PDB entry 7V2L | electron microscopy, 3.30 A resolution | chains A and T of the 22 polymer chains in the assembly

Chain A:
Molecule: 16s ribosomal RNA
Organism: Thermus thermophilus HB8
Sequence (1522 nucleotides; row label = number of the first residue in the row):
     1 UUUGUUGGAGAGUUUGAUCCUGGCUCAGGGUGAACGCUGGCGGCGUGCCU
    51 AAGACAUGCAAGUCGUGCGGGCCGCGGGGUUUUACUCCGUGGUCAGCGGC
   101 GGACGGGUGAGUAACGCGUGGGUGACCUACCCGGAAGAGGGGGACAACCC
   151 GGGGAAACUCGGGCUAAUCCCCCAUGUGGACCCGCCCCUUGGGGUGUGUC
   201 CAAAGGGCUUUGCCCGCUUCCGGAUGGGCCCGCGUCCCAUCAGCUAGUUG
   251 GUGGGGUAAUGGCCCACCAAGGCGACGACGGGUAGCCGGUCUGAGAGGAU
   301 GGCCGGCCACAGGGGCACUGAGACACGGGCCCCACUCCUACGGGAGGCAG
   351 CAGUUAGGAAUCUUCCGCAAUGGGCGCAAGCCUGACGGAGCGACGCCGCU
   401 UGGAGGAAGAAGCCCUUCGGGGUGUAAACUCCUGAACCCGGGACGAAACC
   451 CCCGACGAGGGGACUGACGGUACCGGGGUAAUAGCGCCGGCCAACUCCGU
   501 GCCAGCAGCCGCGGUAAUACGGAGGGCGCGAGCGUUACCCGGAUUCACUG
   551 GGCGUAAAGGGCGUGUAGGCGGCCUGGGGCGUCCCAUGUGAAAGACCACG
   601 GCUCAACCGUGGGGGAGCGUGGGAUACGCUCAGGCUAGACGGUGGGAGAG
   651 GGUGGUGGAAUUCCCGGAGUAGCGGUGAAAUGCGCAGAUACCGGGAGGAA
   701 CGCCGAUGGCGAAGGCAGCCACCUGGUCCACCCGUGACGCUGAGGCGCGA
   751 AAGCGUGGGGAGCAAACCGGAUUAGAUACCCGGGUAGUCCACGCCCUAAA
   801 CGAUGCGCGCUAGGUCUCUGGGUCUCCUGGGGGCCGAAGCUAACGCGUUA
   851 AGCGCGCCGCCUGGGGAGUACGGCCGCAAGGCUGAAACUCAAAGGAAUUG
   901 ACGGGGGCCCGCACAAGCGGUGGAGCAUGUGGUUUAAUUCGAAGCAACGC
   951 GAAGAACCUUACCAGGCCUUGACAUGCUAGGGAACCCGGGUGAAAGCCUG
  1001 GGGUGCCCCGCGAGGGGAGCCCUAGCACAGGUGCUGCAUGGCCGUCGUCA
  1051 GCUCGUGCCGUGAGGUGUUGGGUUAAGUCCCGCAACGAGCGCAACCCCCG
  1101 CCGUUAGUUGCCAGCGGUUCGGCCGGGCACUCUAACGGGACUGCCCGCGA
  1151 AAGCGGGAGGAAGGAGGGGACGACGUCUGGUCAGCAUGGCCCUUACGGCC
  1201 UGGGCGACACACGUGCUACAAUGCCCACUACAAAGCGAUGCCACCCGGCA
  1251 ACGGGGAGCUAAUCGCAAAAAGGUGGGCCCAGUUCGGAUUGGGGUCUGCA
  1301 ACCCGACCCCAUGAAGCCGGAAUCGCUAGUAAUCGCGGAUCAGCCAUGCC
  1351 GCGGUGAAUACGUUCCCGGGCCUUGUACACACCGCCCGUCACGCCAUGGG
  1401 AGCGGGCUCUACCCGAAGUCGCCGGGAGCCUACGGGCAGGCGCCGAGGGU
  1451 AGGGCCCGUGACUGGGGCGAAGUCGUAACAAGGUAGCUGUACCGGAAGGU
  1501 GCGGCUGGAUCACCUCCUUUCU
Disordered / not traced: 1-4, 1512-1522
What the authors report for this chain:
  - mutagenesis - A901G: decreased catalytic activity

Chain T:
Name: 30S ribosomal protein S20
Organism: Thermus thermophilus HB8
UniProtKB: P80380 (RS20_THET8); residue numbers follow UniProt; this construct covers 1-106
Amino-acid sequence (106 residues; row label = number of the first residue in the row):
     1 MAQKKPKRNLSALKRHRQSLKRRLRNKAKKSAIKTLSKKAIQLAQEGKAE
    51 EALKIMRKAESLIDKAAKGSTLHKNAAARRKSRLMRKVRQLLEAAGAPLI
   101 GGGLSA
Disordered / not traced: 1-7

How chain A and chain T interact:
Contacting residue pairs - 91 pairs, chain A then chain T:
  G62(A) - Leu10(T)  phosphate contact
  G96(A) - Arg17(T)  phosphate contact
  C97(A) - Lys14(T)  phosphate contact
  C97(A) - Arg17(T)  salt bridge to the phosphate
  G98(A) - Lys14(T)  hydrogen bond to the base
  G98(A) - Gln18(T)  phosphate contact
  G99(A) - Arg22(T)  salt bridge to the phosphate
  C100(A) - Arg15(T)  base contact
  G101(A) - Arg15(T)  hydrogen bond to the base
  G102(A) - Ala12(T)  base contact
  G102(A) - Arg15(T)  hydrogen bond to the base
  C127(A) - His73(T)  phosphate contact
  C127(A) - Asn75(T)  hydrogen bond to the phosphate
  U128(A) - His73(T)  salt bridge to the phosphate
  C171(A) - Lys29(T)  salt bridge to the phosphate
  C172(A) - Lys65(T)  salt bridge to the phosphate
  C172(A) - Lys68(T)  salt bridge to the phosphate
  C173(A) - Lys65(T)  salt bridge to the phosphate
  A180(A) - Ala78(T)  phosphate contact
  A180(A) - Lys81(T)  hydrogen bond to the base
  C181(A) - Ala78(T)  sugar contact
  C181(A) - Lys81(T)  sugar contact
  C181(A) - Ser82(T)  phosphate contact
  C181(A) - Met85(T)  hydrogen bond to the sugar
  C182(A) - Ser82(T)  phosphate contact
  C182(A) - Met85(T)  sugar contact
  C182(A) - Arg86(T)  phosphate contact
  C182(A) - Arg89(T)  hydrogen bond to the sugar
  C182(A) - Leu104(T)  sugar contact
  C182(A) - Ser105(T)  hydrogen bond to the base
  C183(A) - Arg89(T)  phosphate contact
  G196(A) - Ser105(T)  base contact
  U197(A) - Ser105(T)  hydrogen bond to the base
  U197(A) - Ala106(T)  base contact
  G198(A) - Met85(T)  base contact
  G198(A) - Gly101(T)  hydrogen bond to the sugar
  G198(A) - Gly102(T)  hydrogen bond to the sugar
  G198(A) - Gly103(T)  hydrogen bond to the base
  G198(A) - Ser105(T)  base contact
  U199(A) - Arg57(T)  sugar contact
  U199(A) - Glu60(T)  hydrogen bond to the sugar
  U199(A) - Gly102(T)  sugar contact
  U199(A) - Gly103(T)  sugar contact
  C200(A) - Glu60(T)  sugar contact
  C200(A) - Ser61(T)  hydrogen bond to the phosphate
  C200(A) - Asp64(T)  hydrogen bond to the sugar
  C201(A) - Ser61(T)  hydrogen bond to the phosphate
  C201(A) - Asp64(T)  sugar contact
  C201(A) - Lys65(T)  phosphate contact
  A202(A) - Lys65(T)  phosphate contact
  A202(A) - Lys68(T)  salt bridge to the phosphate
  A203(A) - Lys68(T)  salt bridge to the phosphate
  C220(A) - Lys74(T)  salt bridge to the phosphate
  G254(A) - Lys87(T)  salt bridge to the phosphate
  G255(A) - Arg83(T)  salt bridge to the phosphate
  G256(A) - Arg83(T)  salt bridge to the phosphate
  U257(A) - Arg79(T)  salt bridge to the phosphate
  U257(A) - Arg83(T)  base contact
  A258(A) - His73(T)  sugar contact
  A258(A) - Asn75(T)  hydrogen bond to the sugar
  A258(A) - Ala76(T)  phosphate contact
  A259(A) - Arg79(T)  salt bridge to the phosphate
  C318(A) - Ser19(T)  sugar contact
  C318(A) - Arg23(T)  sugar contact
  U319(A) - Ser19(T)  sugar contact
  U319(A) - Arg22(T)  phosphate contact
  U319(A) - Arg23(T)  sugar contact
  U319(A) - Asn26(T)  hydrogen bond to the phosphate
  G320(A) - Arg22(T)  salt bridge to the phosphate
  G320(A) - Asn26(T)  hydrogen bond to the phosphate
  G320(A) - Ser70(T)  hydrogen bond to the phosphate
  A321(A) - Ser70(T)  phosphate contact
  G328(A) - Leu10(T)  phosphate contact
  G329(A) - His16(T)  hydrogen bond to the sugar
  U1419(A) - Arg23(T)  salt bridge to the phosphate
  C1420(A) - Lys34(T)  salt bridge to the phosphate
  G1421(A) - Lys34(T)  salt bridge to the phosphate
  C1422(A) - Lys38(T)  phosphate contact
  G1434(A) - Lys39(T)  hydrogen bond to the sugar
  G1434(A) - Glu51(T)  hydrogen bond to the base
  G1434(A) - Lys54(T)  base contact
  G1434(A) - Ile55(T)  base contact
  G1435(A) - Thr35(T)  phosphate contact
  G1435(A) - Lys39(T)  salt bridge to the phosphate
  G1436(A) - Ala28(T)  sugar contact
  G1436(A) - Ser31(T)  hydrogen bond to the phosphate
  G1436(A) - Thr35(T)  phosphate contact
  C1437(A) - Lys27(T)  phosphate contact
  C1437(A) - Ala28(T)  phosphate contact
  C1437(A) - Ser31(T)  hydrogen bond to the phosphate
  A1438(A) - Lys27(T)  salt bridge to the phosphate
Interface residues without a listed pair, chain A (53 interface residues in all): A61, C126, C145, C158, C170, U219
Interface residues without a listed pair, chain T (54 interface residues in all): Asn9, Lys21, Arg25, Ala32, Leu43, Arg80

Overview:
53 residues of chain A and 54 residues of chain T are in contact; the contacts include 25 hydrogen bonds and
21 salt bridges. Polar pairs include G98(A)-Lys14(T), G101(A)-Arg15(T) and G102(A)-Arg15(T). The paper reports
that A901G of chain A reduces catalytic activity.
Chain A is 16s ribosomal RNA and chain T is 30S ribosomal protein S20, both from Thermus thermophilus HB8; the
structure, T.thermophilus 30S ribosome with KsgA, class K1k2, was determined by electron microscopy (same
publication as 7V2M, 7V2N, 7V2O, 7V2P and 7V2Q).
